4AZE - chains A and E; structure by X-ray diffraction, 3.15 A resolution.

# Chain A
Protein: Dual specificity tyrosine-phosphorylation-regulated kinase 1A
Source organism: Homo sapiens
Notes: EC 2.7.12.1, 2.7.11.1; fragment: kinase domain, residues 128-485
UniProtKB: Q13627 (DYR1A_HUMAN); residues 128-485 here = UniProt positions 128-485
Sequence (382 residues; each row starts with the number of its first residue):
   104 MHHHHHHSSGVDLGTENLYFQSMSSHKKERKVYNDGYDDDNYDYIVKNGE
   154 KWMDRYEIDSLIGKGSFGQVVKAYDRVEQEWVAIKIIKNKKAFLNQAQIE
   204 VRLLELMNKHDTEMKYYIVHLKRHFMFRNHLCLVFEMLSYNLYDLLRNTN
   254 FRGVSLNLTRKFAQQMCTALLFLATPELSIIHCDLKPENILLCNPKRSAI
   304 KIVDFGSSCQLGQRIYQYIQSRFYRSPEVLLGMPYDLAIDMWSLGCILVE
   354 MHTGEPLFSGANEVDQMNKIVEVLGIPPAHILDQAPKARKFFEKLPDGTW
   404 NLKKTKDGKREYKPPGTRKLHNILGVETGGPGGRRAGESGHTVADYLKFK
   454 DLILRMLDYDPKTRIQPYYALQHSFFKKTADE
Not modelled in the structure: 104-131, 482-485
Modified residues: S301 (phosphoserine; SEP); Y321 (o-phosphotyrosine; PTR)
Sequence notes: expression tag (104-127)
Residues lining bound ligands: 3RA (5-(1,3-benzodioxol-5-ylmethyl)-2-(phenylamino)-4H-imidazol-4-one): I165, G166, K167, F170, V173, A186, K188, E203, V222, F238, E239, M240, L241, S242, N244, E291, N292, L294, V306, D307
UniProt features mapped onto this chain:
  - active site: D287 (Proton acceptor)
  - binding site (ATP): I165 to V173, K188, F238 to L241
  - modified residue: Y140 (Phosphotyrosine), Y145 (Phosphotyrosine), Y159 (Phosphotyrosine), Y177 (Phosphotyrosine), Y219 (Phosphotyrosine), S310 (Phosphoserine), Y319 (Phosphotyrosine), Y321 (Phosphotyrosine), T402 (Phosphothreonine), Y449 (Phosphotyrosine)

# Chain E
Protein: Dual specificity tyrosine-phosphorylation-regulated kinase 1A
Source organism: Homo sapiens
Notes: EC 2.7.12.1, 2.7.11.1
Sequence (4 residues; row label = number of the first residue in the row; X marks 3 residues of unknown identity (built as UNK)):
   899 XSXX
Modified residues: S900 (phosphoserine; SEP)

# How chain A and chain E interact
No residue of chain A is in contact with chain E in this assembly.

# Overview
No residue of chain A is in contact with chain E. Bound to chain A: compound 3RA. UniProt lists active-site
residue D287(A) and 14 ATP-binding residues on chain A.
Chain A is Dual specificity tyrosine-phosphorylation-regulated kinase 1A and chain E is Dual specificity
tyrosine-phosphorylation-regulated kinase 1A, both from Homo sapiens; the structure, Human DYRK1A in complex
with Leucettine L41, was determined by X-ray diffraction, deposited together with 4B7T and 4AZF.
